Entry 4WFV (X-ray diffraction, 1.40 A resolution); this record covers chain A.

[Chain A]
Name: Allergen Bos d 2
Organism: Bos taurus
UniProtKB: Q28133 (ALL2_BOVIN); residues 1-156 here correspond to UniProt positions 17-172 (UniProt number = residue number + 16)
Sequence (156 residues; row label = number of the first residue in the row):
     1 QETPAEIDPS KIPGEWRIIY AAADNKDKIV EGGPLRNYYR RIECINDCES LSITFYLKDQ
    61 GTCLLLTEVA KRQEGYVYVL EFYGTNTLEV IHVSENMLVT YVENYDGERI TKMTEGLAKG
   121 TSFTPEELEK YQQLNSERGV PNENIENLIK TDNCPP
Disordered / not traced: 1-3
Disulfide bonds: C44-C48, C63-C154
UniProt features mapped onto this chain:
  - modified residue: Q1 (Pyrrolidone carboxylic acid)
From the paper describing this entry:
  - self-association interface (contacts with another copy of this molecule); pairs are residue here / residue on that copy: Q73-G107 (hydrogen bond), V79-G107, T85-T85, Y105-Y105, E81

[Summary]
The paper reports a self-association interface involving Q73, V79 and E81 among others.
Chain A is Allergen Bos d 2 (Bos taurus); the structure, Bovine allergen Bos d 2 in the monoclinic space group
C2, was determined by X-ray diffraction, deposited together with 4WFU.
